5MPB - chains c and d of the 47 polymer chains in the assembly; structure by electron microscopy, 7.80 A resolution (low resolution: residue-level contacts below are approximate; hydrogen-bond / salt-bridge calls are withheld).

# Chain c
Molecule: Proteasome subunit alpha type-3
From: Saccharomyces cerevisiae (strain ATCC 204508 / S288c)
Notes: EC 3.4.25.1
UniProt: P23638 (PSA3_YEAST); residues 0-257 here correspond to UniProt positions 1-258 (UniProt number = residue number + 1)
Chain sequence (258 residues; numbered 0 to 257; the number before each row is that of its first residue; numbering starts at 0):
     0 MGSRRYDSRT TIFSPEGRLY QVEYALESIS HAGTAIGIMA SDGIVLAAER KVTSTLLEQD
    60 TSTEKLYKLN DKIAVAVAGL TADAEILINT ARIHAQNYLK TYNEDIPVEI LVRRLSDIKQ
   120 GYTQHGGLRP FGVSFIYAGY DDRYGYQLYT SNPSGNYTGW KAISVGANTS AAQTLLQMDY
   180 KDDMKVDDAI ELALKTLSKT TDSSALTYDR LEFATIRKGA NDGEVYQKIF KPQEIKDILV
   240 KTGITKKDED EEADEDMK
Not modelled in the structure: 0, 245-257
UniProt features mapped onto this chain:
  - cross-link (Glycyl lysine isopeptide (Lys-Gly)): Lys99 (interchain with G-Cter in ubiquitin), Lys198 (interchain with G-Cter in ubiquitin), Lys230 (interchain with G-Cter in ubiquitin)

# Chain d
Molecule: Proteasome subunit alpha type-4
From: Saccharomyces cerevisiae (strain ATCC 204508 / S288c)
Notes: EC 3.4.25.1
UniProt: P40303 (PSA4_YEAST); residues -1 to 252 here correspond to UniProt positions 1-254 (UniProt number = residue number + 2)
Chain sequence (254 residues; each row starts with the number of its first residue; numbers below 1 keep their minus sign (Met-1 is residue -1)):
    -1 MSGYDRALSI FSPDGHIFQV EYALEAVKRG TCAVGVKGKN CVVLGCERRS TLKLQDTRIT
    59 PSKVSKIDSH VVLSFSGLNA DSRILIEKAR VEAQSHRLTL EDPVTVEYLT RYVAGVQQRY
   119 TQSGGVRPFG VSTLIAGFDP RDDEPKLYQT EPSGIYSSWS AQTIGRNSKT VREFLEKNYD
   179 RKEPPATVEE CVKLTVRSLL EVVQTGAKNI EITVVKPDSD IVALSSEEIN QYVTQIEQEK
   239 QEQQEQDKKK KSNH
Not modelled in the structure: -1 to 0, 241-252
UniProt features mapped onto this chain:
  - modified residue: Thr58 (Phosphothreonine)

# Chain c / chain d interface
Pairs across the interface (70; chain c residue first):
  Arg3(c) - Arg4(d)
  Asp6(c) - Tyr2(d)
  Asp6(c) - Arg4(d)
  Ser7(c) - Tyr2(d)
  Arg8(c) - Tyr2(d)
  Arg8(c) - Arg4(d)
  Arg8(c) - Ala5(d)
  Arg8(c) - Leu6(d)
  Arg8(c) - Gln17(d)
  Thr9(c) - Tyr2(d)
  Thr10(c) - Leu6(d)
  Ile11(c) - Gln17(d)
  Phe12(c) - Gln17(d)
  Phe12(c) - Tyr20(d)
  Phe12(c) - Arg125(d)
  Ser13(c) - Tyr20(d)
  Pro14(c) - Tyr20(d)
  Pro14(c) - Glu23(d)
  Glu15(c) - Glu23(d)
  Glu15(c) - Ala24(d)
  Glu15(c) - Arg27(d)
  Gly16(c) - Arg27(d)
  Gly16(c) - Leu76(d)
  Arg17(c) - Arg27(d)
  Leu18(c) - Arg125(d)
  Met38(c) - Asp54(d)
  Met38(c) - Arg56(d)
  Arg112(c) - Arg81(d)
  Arg112(c) - Ile84(d)
  Arg112(c) - Glu85(d)
  Arg112(c) - Arg88(d)
  Ser115(c) - Arg81(d)
  Asp116(c) - Arg81(d)
  Gln119(c) - Ala78(d)
  Gln119(c) - Arg125(d)
  Thr122(c) - Arg125(d)
  Gln123(c) - Tyr118(d)
  Gln123(c) - Arg125(d)
  Gln123(c) - Phe127(d)
  His124(c) - Gly1(d)
  His124(c) - Gly123(d)
  His124(c) - Val124(d)
  Gly125(c) - Gly1(d)
  Gly125(c) - Tyr2(d)
  Tyr143(c) - Arg56(d)
  Gln146(c) - Ile57(d)
  Leu147(c) - Ile57(d)
  Tyr148(c) - Ile57(d)
  Ser153(c) - Ala78(d)
  Gly154(c) - Arg81(d)
  Asn155(c) - Asn77(d)
  Asn155(c) - Ala78(d)
  Tyr156(c) - Pro59(d)
  Tyr156(c) - Asn77(d)
  Tyr156(c) - Arg81(d)
  Thr157(c) - Gln53(d)
  Gly158(c) - Gln53(d)
  Gly158(c) - Asp54(d)
  Gly158(c) - Ile57(d)
  Gly158(c) - Thr58(d)
  Trp159(c) - Leu50(d)
  Trp159(c) - Lys51(d)
  Trp159(c) - Leu52(d)
  Trp159(c) - Gln53(d)
  Trp159(c) - Asp54(d)
  Lys160(c) - Leu52(d)
  Lys160(c) - Gln53(d)
  Lys160(c) - Asp54(d)
  Gln176(c) - Lys51(d)
  Gln176(c) - Leu52(d)
Other interface residues (no listed pair), chain c (39 interface residues in all): Gly126, Ala161, Tyr179
Other interface residues (no listed pair), chain d (35 interface residues in all): Ile8, Arg47, Asp79, Ile82

# In short
39 residues of chain c and 35 residues of chain d are in contact.
Here chain c is Proteasome subunit alpha type-3 and chain d is Proteasome subunit alpha type-4, both from
Saccharomyces cerevisiae (strain ATCC 204508 / S288c). Entry 5MPB (26S proteasome in presence of AMP-PNP (s3))
was determined by electron microscopy, deposited together with 5MP9, 5MPA, 5MPC, 5MPD and 5MPE.
